PDB entry 5K5G | solution NMR | chains A and B of the 3 polymer chains in the assembly

Chain A:
Molecule: Islet amyloid polypeptide
From: Homo sapiens
UniProt: P10997 (IAPP_HUMAN); residues 1-37 here correspond to UniProt positions 34-70 (UniProt number = residue number + 33)
Sequence (37 residues; row label = number of the first residue in the row):
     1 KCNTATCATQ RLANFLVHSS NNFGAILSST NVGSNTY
Unresolved in the structure: 1-9, 31-37
From the paper describing this entry:
  - contacts within the chain: Phe15-Phe23

Chain B:
Molecule: HI18
From: synthetic construct
Sequence (69 residues; each row starts with the number of its first residue; numbers below 1 keep their minus sign (Met-9 is residue -9)):
    -9 MHHHHHHVNS VDNKFNKEME SAGGEIVYLP NLNPDQLCAF IHSIHDDPSQ SANLLAEAKK
    51 LNDAQAPKW
Unresolved in the structure: -9 to 12, 57-59
From the paper describing this entry:
  - self-association interface (contacts with another copy of this molecule); pairs are residue here / residue on that copy: Cys28-Cys28 (disulfide)

Interface between chain A and chain B:
Pairs across the interface (26; chain A residue first):
  Asn14(A) with Tyr18(B); Pro20(B)
  Phe15(A) with Val17(B); Tyr18(B); Leu19(B); Leu27(B); Phe30(B); Ile31(B)
  Leu16(A) with Ile16(B); Val17(B); Tyr18(B)
  Val17(A) with Glu15(B); Ile16(B); Val17(B); Leu19(B)
  His18(A) with Gly14(B); Glu15(B); Ile16(B)
  Ser19(A) with Gly14(B); Glu15(B); Leu45(B)
  Ser20(A) with Gly13(B); Gly14(B)
  Phe23(A) with Ile31(B); Ile34(B)
  Ile26(A) with Tyr18(B)
Interface residues without a listed pair, chain B (14 interface residues in all): Ser41
From the paper, about this interface:
  - residue pairs: Leu27(B)-Phe15(A) (hydrophobic contact), Ile31(B)-Phe15(A) (hydrophobic contact), Ile31(B)-Phe23(A) (hydrophobic contact), Ile34(B)-Phe23(A) (hydrophobic contact)
  - interface residues, chain A: Phe15(A), Leu16(A), Val17(A), Phe23(A), Ile26(A)
  - interface residues, chain B: Leu27(B), Ile31(B), Ile34(B)

Summary:
The interface between chain A and chain B involves 9 residues on one side and 14 on the other. The authors
report hydrophobic contacts between Leu27(B) and Phe15(A), Ile31(B) and Phe15(A) and Ile31(B) and Phe23(A)
among others. From the paper: interface residues Phe15(A), Leu16(A) and Leu27(B) among others; a
self-association interface involving Cys28(B).
Here chain A is Islet amyloid polypeptide (Homo sapiens) and chain B is HI18 (synthetic construct). Entry 5K5G
(Structure of human islet amyloid polypeptide in complex with an engineered binding protein) was determined by
solution NMR.
